9KKU - chains B and D of the 4 polymer chains in the assembly; structure by X-ray diffraction, 1.46 A resolution.

[Chain B]
Name: Vascular endothelial growth factor A, long form
From: Homo sapiens
UniProtKB: P15692 (VEGFA_HUMAN); residues 8-109 here correspond to UniProt positions 214-315 (UniProt number = residue number + 206)
Chain sequence (102 residues; row label = number of the first residue in the row):
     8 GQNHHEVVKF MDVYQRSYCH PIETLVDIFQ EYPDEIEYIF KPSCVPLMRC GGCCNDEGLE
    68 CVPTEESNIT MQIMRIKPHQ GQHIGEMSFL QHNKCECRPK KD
Not modelled in the structure: 8-12, 108-109
Disulfide bonds: C26-C68, C57-C102, C61-C104
Curated features (UniProtKB/Swiss-Prot):
  - glycosylation: N75 (N-linked (GlcNAc...) asparagine)

[Chain D]
Name: M49
Chain sequence (43 residues; numbered 1 to 43; the number before each row is that of its first residue):
     1 CAAELAALEA ELAALEGPWK GYPIPYGKLQ FLIKKLKQLK VAC
Disulfide bonds: C1-C43

[How chain B and chain D interact]
Contacting residue pairs (7; chain B residue first):
  V15(B) - P18(D)  hydrophobic
  V15(B) - W19(D)  hydrophobic
  D19(B) - W19(D)
  V20(B) - W19(D)
  R23(B) - W19(D)
  R23(B) - Y22(D)
  R23(B) - P23(D)  hydrogen bond (side chain-backbone)

[In short]
Chain B and chain D each contribute 4 residues to their interface; the contacts include 1 hydrogen bond. The
hydrogen-bonded pair is R23(B)-P23(D).
Chain B is Vascular endothelial growth factor A, long form (Homo sapiens) and chain D is M49; the structure,
Helix-loop-helix peptide (M49) in complex with VEGF-A, was determined by X-ray diffraction.
